PDB entry 7EMF | electron microscopy, 3.50 A resolution | chains U and Z of the 27 polymer chains in the assembly

[Chain U]
Molecule: Mediator of RNA polymerase II transcription subunit 21
Source organism: Homo sapiens
UniProtKB: Q13503 (MED21_HUMAN); residue numbers follow UniProt; this construct covers 1-144
Sequence (144 residues; each row starts with the number of its first residue):
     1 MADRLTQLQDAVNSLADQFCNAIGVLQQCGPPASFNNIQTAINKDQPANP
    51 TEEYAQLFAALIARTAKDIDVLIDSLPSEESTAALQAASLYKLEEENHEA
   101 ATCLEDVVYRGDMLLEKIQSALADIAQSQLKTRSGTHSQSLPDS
Disordered / not traced: 36-47, 134-144

[Chain Z]
Molecule: Mediator of RNA polymerase II transcription subunit 26
Source organism: Homo sapiens
UniProtKB: O95402 (MED26_HUMAN); residues 1-600 here = UniProt positions 1-600
Sequence (600 residues; each row starts with the number of its first residue):
     1 MTAAPASPQQIRDRLLQAIDPQSNIRNMVAVLEVISSLEKYPITKEALEE
    51 TRLGKLINDVRKKTKNEELAKRAKKLLRSWQKLIEPAHQHEAALRGLAGA
   101 TGSANGGAHNCRPEVGAAGPPRSIHDLKSRNDLQRLPGQRLDRLGSRKRR
   151 GDQRDLGHPGPPPKVSKASHDPLVPNSSPLPTNGISGSPESFASSLDGSG
   201 HAGPEGSRLERDENDKHSGKIPVNAVRPHTSSPGLGKPPGPCLQPKASVL
   251 QQLDRVDETPGPPHPKGPPRCSFSPRNSRHEGSFARQQSLYAPKGSVPSP
   301 SPRPQALDATQVPSPLPLAQPSTPPVRRLELLPSAESPVCWLEQPESHQR
   351 LAGPGCKAGLSPAEPLLSRAGFSPDSSKADSDAASSGGSDSKKKKRYRPR
   401 DYTVNLDGQVAEAGVKPVRLKERKLTFDPMTRQIKPLTQKEPVRADSPVH
   451 MEQQSRTELDKQEAKASLQSPFEQTNWKELSRNEIIQSYLSRQSSLLSSS
   501 GAQTPGAHHFMSEYLKQEESTRQGARQLHVLVPQSPPTDLPGLTREVTQD
   551 DLDRIQASQWPGVNGCQDTQGNWYDWTQCISLDPHGDDGRLNILPYVCLD
Disordered / not traced: 1-479, 501-524
Curated features (UniProtKB/Swiss-Prot):
  - modified residue (Phosphoserine): Ser447, Ser470, Ser535

[Interface between chain U and chain Z]
Contacting residue pairs (72; chain U residue first):
  Ala2(U) - Leu594(Z)  hydrophobic
  Ala2(U) - Pro595(Z)
  Ala2(U) - Cys598(Z)
  Asp3(U) - Pro595(Z)
  Asp3(U) - Tyr596(Z)
  Asp3(U) - Val597(Z)
  Arg4(U) - Cys566(Z)  hydrogen bond
  Arg4(U) - Asp575(Z)
  Arg4(U) - Trp576(Z)
  Arg4(U) - Gln578(Z)
  Arg4(U) - Ile580(Z)
  Arg4(U) - Ile593(Z)
  Arg4(U) - Leu594(Z)  hydrogen bond (side chain-backbone)
  Arg4(U) - Pro595(Z)
  Arg4(U) - Tyr596(Z)
  Leu5(U) - Tyr596(Z)  hydrophobic
  Gln7(U) - Asn592(Z)  hydrogen bond (side chain-backbone)
  Gln7(U) - Ile593(Z)
  Gln7(U) - Leu594(Z)
  Gln18(U) - Ser495(Z)
  Asn21(U) - Ser491(Z)  hydrogen bond
  Val25(U) - Asn483(Z)
  Gln28(U) - Ser481(Z)  hydrogen bond (side chain-backbone)
  Gln28(U) - Arg482(Z)
  Gln28(U) - Asn483(Z)  hydrogen bond
  Tyr54(U) - Glu484(Z)
  Tyr54(U) - Ile485(Z)  hydrogen bond (side chain-backbone)
  Tyr54(U) - Ser488(Z)
  Tyr54(U) - Arg492(Z)
  Leu57(U) - Arg492(Z)
  Phe58(U) - Arg492(Z)
  Leu61(U) - Arg492(Z)
  Leu61(U) - Leu496(Z)  hydrophobic
  Arg64(U) - Leu496(Z)
  Arg64(U) - Ser500(Z)  hydrogen bond
  Arg64(U) - His585(Z)
  Thr65(U) - Ser499(Z)
  Lys67(U) - Leu528(Z)
  Lys67(U) - Pro584(Z)
  Lys67(U) - His585(Z)
  Asp68(U) - Ser499(Z)  hydrogen bond
  Asp68(U) - Ser500(Z)
  Asp68(U) - Pro584(Z)
  Asp68(U) - His585(Z)  salt bridge
  Asp68(U) - Leu591(Z)
  Val71(U) - Leu528(Z)  hydrophobic
  Val71(U) - His529(Z)
  Val71(U) - Pro584(Z)  hydrophobic
  Val71(U) - Leu591(Z)  hydrophobic
  Leu72(U) - Ile593(Z)  hydrophobic
  Ser75(U) - His529(Z)
  Ser75(U) - Cys566(Z)  hydrogen bond (backbone-side chain)
  Ser75(U) - Trp576(Z)
  Ser75(U) - Ile593(Z)
  Pro77(U) - Gly562(Z)
  Pro77(U) - Trp576(Z)  hydrophobic
  Pro77(U) - Tyr596(Z)
  Ser78(U) - Gly562(Z)  hydrogen bond (backbone-backbone)
  Glu79(U) - Thr538(Z)
  Glu80(U) - Pro537(Z)
  Glu80(U) - Trp560(Z)
  Ser81(U) - Val563(Z)
  Thr82(U) - Leu540(Z)
  Ala84(U) - Leu540(Z)  hydrophobic
  Leu85(U) - Asp539(Z)
  Leu85(U) - Ile555(Z)  hydrophobic
  Ala88(U) - Leu552(Z)  hydrophobic
  Ser89(U) - Leu552(Z)
  Ser89(U) - Ile555(Z)
  Lys92(U) - Gln549(Z)
  Lys92(U) - Gln556(Z)
  Glu96(U) - Gln556(Z)
Interface residues without a listed pair, chain U (38 interface residues in all): Asp10, Ser14, Gly24, Cys29, Asp74, Leu76
Interface residues without a listed pair, chain Z (46 interface residues in all): Tyr489, Ser498, Ser535, Pro541, Asp551, Leu582

[In short]
Chain U and chain Z form an interface of 38 and 46 residues respectively, with 11 hydrogen bonds and 1 salt
bridge. Polar contacts include Asp68(U)-His585(Z), Arg4(U)-Cys566(Z) and Arg4(U)-Leu594(Z).
Chain U is Mediator of RNA polymerase II transcription subunit 21 and chain Z is Mediator of RNA polymerase II
transcription subunit 26, both from Homo sapiens; the structure, Human Mediator (deletion of MED1-IDR) in a
Tail-extended conformation, was determined by electron microscopy, deposited together with 7ENJ.
